PDB entry 6L89 | X-ray diffraction, 2.10 A resolution | chain A

Chain A:
Molecule: Peroxisome proliferator-activated receptor gamma
From: Homo sapiens
Reference sequence: P37231 (PPARG_HUMAN); residues 195-477 here correspond to UniProt positions 223-505 (UniProt number = residue number + 28)
Amino-acid sequence (287 residues; numbered 191 to 477; the number before each row is that of its first residue):
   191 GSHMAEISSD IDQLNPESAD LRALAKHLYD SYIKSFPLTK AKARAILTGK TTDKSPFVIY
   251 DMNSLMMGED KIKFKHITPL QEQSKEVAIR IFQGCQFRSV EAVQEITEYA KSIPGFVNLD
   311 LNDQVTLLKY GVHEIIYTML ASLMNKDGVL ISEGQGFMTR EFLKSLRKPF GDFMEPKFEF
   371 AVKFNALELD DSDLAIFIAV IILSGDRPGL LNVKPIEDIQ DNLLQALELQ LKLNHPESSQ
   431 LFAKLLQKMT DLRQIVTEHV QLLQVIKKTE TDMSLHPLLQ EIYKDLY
Not modelled in the structure: 191-204, 264-274
Sequence notes: expression tag (191-194)
Residues lining bound ligands: Butyrolactone I (E7C; methyl (2R)-3-(4-hydroxyphenyl)-2-[[3-(3-methylbut-2-enyl)-4-oxidanyl-phenyl]methyl]-4-oxidanyl-5-oxidanylidene-furan-2-carboxylate): Leu255, Arg280, Ile281, Gly284, Cys285, Arg288, Ser289, Ile326, Tyr327, Leu330, Leu333, Val339, Leu340, Ile341, Ser342, Met348, Met364
Curated features (UniProtKB/Swiss-Prot):
  - motif: Pro467 to Asp475 (9aaTAD)
  - binding site (rosiglitazone): Gln286 to Ser289, His323, His449, Tyr473
  - cross-link: Lys224 (Glycyl lysine isopeptide (Lys-Gly) (interchain with G-Cter in ubiquitin))
What the authors report for this chain:
  - binding site for Butyrolactone I: Ile281, Cys285, Arg288, Ser289, Ala292, Ile326, Tyr327, Leu330, Leu333, Leu340, Ile341, Ser342, Met348, Leu353, Met364
  - post-translational modification sites: Ser245 (citing earlier work)

In short:
Chain A binds Butyrolactone I. UniProt lists 7 rosiglitazone-binding residues. From the paper: a binding site
for Butyrolactone I at Ile281, Cys285 and Arg288 among others; a modification site at Ser245.
Chain A is Peroxisome proliferator-activated receptor gamma (Homo sapiens); the structure, Human PPARgamma
ligand binding domain complexed with Butyrolactone 1, was determined by X-ray diffraction (same publication as
6L8B).
